Entry 3GTY (X-ray diffraction, 3.40 A resolution); this record covers chains X and S.

# Chain X
Name: Trigger factor
Organism: Thermotoga maritima
UniProtKB: Q9WZF8 (TIG_THEMA); residue numbers follow UniProt; this construct covers 1-425
Chain sequence (433 residues; each row starts with the number of its first residue):
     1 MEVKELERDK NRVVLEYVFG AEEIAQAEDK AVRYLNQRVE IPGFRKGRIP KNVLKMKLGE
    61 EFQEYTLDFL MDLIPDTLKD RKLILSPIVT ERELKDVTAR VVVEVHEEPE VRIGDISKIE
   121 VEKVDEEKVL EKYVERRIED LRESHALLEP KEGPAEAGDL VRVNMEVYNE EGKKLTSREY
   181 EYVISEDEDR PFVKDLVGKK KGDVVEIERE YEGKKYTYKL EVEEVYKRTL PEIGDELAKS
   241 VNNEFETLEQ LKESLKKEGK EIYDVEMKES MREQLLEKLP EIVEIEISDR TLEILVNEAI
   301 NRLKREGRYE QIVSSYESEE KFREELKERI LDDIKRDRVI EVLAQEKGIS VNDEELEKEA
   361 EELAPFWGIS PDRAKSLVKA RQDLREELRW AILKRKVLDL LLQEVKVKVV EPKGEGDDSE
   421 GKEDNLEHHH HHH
Not modelled in the structure: 44-45, 415-433
Construct notes: expression tag (426-433)

# Chain S
Name: 30S ribosomal protein S7
Organism: Thermotoga maritima
Notes: fragment: sequence database residues 9-155
UniProtKB: P38526 (RS7_THEMA); residue numbers follow UniProt; this construct covers 9-155
Chain sequence (149 residues; numbered 7 to 155; the number before each row is that of its first residue):
     7 MGRQIPPDPV FGDVLVAKLI NRVMWDGKKT IAQKIVYGAF DIIREKTKKD PLEVFRQAVE
    67 NVKPVLEVRP RRVGGATYQV PIEVQEPRRT SLALRWIVEA ARAKKGRPMK EKLAEEIIAA
   127 YNNTGTAIKK KEDTHRMAEA NRAFAHYRW
Construct notes: expression tag (7-8)

# Interface between chain X and chain S
Pairs across the interface (39; chain X residue first):
  E122(X) - K52(S)  salt bridge
  V124(X) - R113(S)
  V129(X) - G112(S)
  Y133(X) - K111(S)
  E188(X) - K34(S)  salt bridge
  G259(X) - K111(S)
  I262(X) - K111(S)
  Y263(X) - K111(S)
  E266(X) - A109(S)
  E266(X) - K110(S)
  E266(X) - K111(S)
  S270(X) - E121(S)  hydrogen bond
  E273(X) - A125(S)
  E273(X) - T130(S)
  E273(X) - G131(S)  hydrogen bond (side chain-backbone)
  E277(X) - I124(S)
  E277(X) - N128(S)
  R308(X) - E66(S)  hydrogen bond (side chain-backbone)
  R308(X) - K69(S)
  R308(X) - V71(S)
  I312(X) - E66(S)
  S315(X) - E59(S)
  S315(X) - R62(S)  hydrogen bond (backbone-side chain)
  Y316(X) - Q63(S)  hydrogen bond
  E325(X) - K55(S)  salt bridge
  R329(X) - Q63(S)
  R329(X) - N67(S)  hydrogen bond
  R329(X) - Y127(S)  hydrogen bond (side chain-backbone)
  R336(X) - N128(S)
  W367(X) - D139(S)  hydrogen bond (side chain-backbone)
  W367(X) - R142(S)
  W367(X) - M143(S)
  L377(X) - A146(S)  hydrophobic
  R381(X) - E145(S)  salt bridge
  L384(X) - R142(S)
  E387(X) - R142(S)  salt bridge
  P412(X) - R113(S)
  K413(X) - R113(S)
  G414(X) - R113(S)
Other interface residues (no listed pair), chain X (33 interface residues in all): L130, Q274, Q311, L363, F366, R373
Other interface residues (no listed pair), chain S (33 interface residues in all): R95, P114, E117, N129, K135, F150

# In short
Chain X and chain S each contribute 33 residues to their interface; the contacts include 8 hydrogen bonds and
5 salt bridges. Polar contacts include E122(X)-K52(S), E188(X)-K34(S) and E325(X)-K55(S).
Chain X is Trigger factor and chain S is 30S ribosomal protein S7, both from Thermotoga maritima; the
structure, Promiscuous Substrate Recognition in Folding and Assembly Activities of the Trigger Factor
Chaperone, was determined by X-ray diffraction (same publication as 3GU0).
